Entry 7P3Q (electron microscopy, 3.12 A resolution); this record covers chains A and D of the 8 polymer chains in the assembly.

# Chain A (and D)
Protein: Transcriptional repressor NrdR
Source organism: Streptomyces coelicolor A3(2)
Notes: chain D of this document is another copy of the same molecule, construct and numbering; everything in this record applies to it too
Reference sequence: O69980 (NRDR_STRCO); residue numbers follow UniProt; this construct covers 1-182
Sequence (195 residues; numbered 1 to 195; the number before each row is that of its first residue):
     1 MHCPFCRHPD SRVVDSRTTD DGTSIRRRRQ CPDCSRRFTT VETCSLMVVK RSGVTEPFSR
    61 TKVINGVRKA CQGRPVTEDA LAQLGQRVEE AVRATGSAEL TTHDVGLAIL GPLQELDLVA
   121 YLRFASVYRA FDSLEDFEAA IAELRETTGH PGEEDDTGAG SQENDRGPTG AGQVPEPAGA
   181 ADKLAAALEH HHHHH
Not modelled in the structure: 148-195
Differences from the reference sequence: expression tag (183-195)
Metal / ion sites: Zn2+: Cys3, Cys6, Cys31, Cys34
Small-molecule neighbours:
  - ATP (adenosine-5'-triphosphate): Val48, Lys50, Arg51, Glu56, Pro57, Phe58, Ser59, Lys62, Val63, Thr102, Val105, Gly106, Ile109, Phe124, Tyr128
  - 2'-deoxyadenosine 5'-triphosphate (DTP): Lys50, Glu56, Lys62, Gly66, Lys69, Ala70, Arg123, Phe124, Val127, Tyr128
Swiss-Prot annotation at these positions:
  - zinc finger: Cys3 to Cys34
What the authors report for this chain:
  - binding site for ATP: Lys50, Arg51, Glu56
  - binding site for 2'-deoxyadenosine 5'-triphosphate: Lys62, Lys69, Phe124, Val127, Tyr128
  - conformationally variable residues (side-chain flip): Tyr128

# How chain A and chain D interact
Residue-residue contacts (62):
  Met1(A) - Gly22(D)
  Met1(A) - Thr23(D)
  Met1(A) - Ser24(D)
  Met1(A) - Ile25(D)  hydrophobic
  Met1(A) - Glu42(D)
  Met1(A) - Cys44(D)  hydrophobic
  His2(A) - Asp21(D)
  His2(A) - Gly22(D)  hydrogen bond (backbone-backbone)
  Pro4(A) - Cys44(D)  hydrophobic
  Pro4(A) - Ser97(D)
  Pro4(A) - Ala98(D)  hydrophobic
  Phe5(A) - Glu99(D)
  Arg7(A) - Gly96(D)  hydrogen bond (side chain-backbone)
  Arg7(A) - Ser97(D)
  Asp20(A) - His2(D)  salt bridge
  Thr23(A) - Met1(D)
  Thr23(A) - His2(D)
  Thr23(A) - Arg7(D)
  Ile25(A) - Met1(D)  hydrophobic
  Ile25(A) - Arg29(D)
  Arg27(A) - Arg27(D)
  Arg27(A) - Arg29(D)
  Arg27(A) - Glu42(D)
  Arg29(A) - Ile25(D)
  Arg29(A) - Arg27(D)
  Arg29(A) - Glu42(D)  salt bridge
  Arg36(A) - Glu99(D)  salt bridge
  Phe38(A) - Cys44(D)  hydrophobic
  Thr39(A) - Cys44(D)
  Thr39(A) - Ser45(D)  hydrogen bond (backbone-backbone)
  Thr40(A) - Glu42(D)  hydrogen bond
  Thr40(A) - Thr43(D)
  Thr40(A) - Cys44(D)
  Val41(A) - Val41(D)
  Val41(A) - Glu42(D)
  Val41(A) - Thr43(D)  hydrogen bond (backbone-backbone)
  Val41(A) - Ser45(D)
  Glu42(A) - Met1(D)
  Glu42(A) - Arg27(D)  salt bridge
  Glu42(A) - Arg29(D)  salt bridge
  Glu42(A) - Thr40(D)  hydrogen bond
  Glu42(A) - Val41(D)
  Glu42(A) - Glu42(D)
  Thr43(A) - Val41(D)  hydrogen bond (backbone-backbone)
  Cys44(A) - Pro4(D)  hydrophobic
  Cys44(A) - Thr39(D)
  Cys44(A) - Thr40(D)
  Arg51(A) - Asp79(D)  salt bridge
  Ser52(A) - Asp79(D)
  Ser52(A) - Ala82(D)
  Ser52(A) - Gln83(D)  hydrogen bond (backbone-side chain)
  Val54(A) - Arg60(D)
  Val54(A) - Ala82(D)
  Val54(A) - Gln83(D)
  Val54(A) - Gln86(D)
  Thr55(A) - Arg60(D)  hydrogen bond (backbone-side chain)
  Thr55(A) - Gln86(D)
  Glu90(A) - Arg7(D)
  Arg93(A) - Pro4(D)  hydrogen bond (side chain-backbone)
  Arg93(A) - Phe5(D)
  Arg93(A) - Arg7(D)
  Ala94(A) - Phe5(D)
Other interface residues (no listed pair), chain A (28 interface residues in all): Thr19, Ser24, Gly53
Other interface residues (no listed pair), chain D (31 interface residues in all): Thr18, Arg36, Thr95

# Overview
Chain A and chain D form an interface of 28 and 31 residues respectively; the contacts include 10 hydrogen
bonds and 6 salt bridges. Among the polar pairs are Asp20(A)-His2(D), Arg29(A)-Glu42(D) and Arg36(A)-Glu99(D).
The paper reports a binding site for 2'-deoxyadenosine 5'-triphosphate at Lys62(A), Lys69(A) and Phe124(A)
among others; a binding site for ATP at Lys50(A), Arg51(A) and Glu56(A).
Both chains are Transcriptional repressor NrdR (Streptomyces coelicolor A3(2)). Entry 7P3Q (Streptomyces
coelicolor dATP/ATP-loaded NrdR octamer) was determined by electron microscopy, deposited together with 7P37
and 7P3F.
